PDB entry 5MJY | X-ray diffraction, 2.25 A resolution | chains A and B of the 3 polymer chains in the assembly

# Chain A (and B)
Molecule: Tyrosine-protein phosphatase non-receptor type 23
From: Homo sapiens
Notes: EC 3.1.3.48; chain B of this document is another copy of the same molecule, construct and numbering; everything in this record applies to it too
UniProtKB: Q9H3S7 (PTN23_HUMAN); numbering as in UniProt (aligned over 1-361)
Sequence (361 residues; each row starts with the number of its first residue):
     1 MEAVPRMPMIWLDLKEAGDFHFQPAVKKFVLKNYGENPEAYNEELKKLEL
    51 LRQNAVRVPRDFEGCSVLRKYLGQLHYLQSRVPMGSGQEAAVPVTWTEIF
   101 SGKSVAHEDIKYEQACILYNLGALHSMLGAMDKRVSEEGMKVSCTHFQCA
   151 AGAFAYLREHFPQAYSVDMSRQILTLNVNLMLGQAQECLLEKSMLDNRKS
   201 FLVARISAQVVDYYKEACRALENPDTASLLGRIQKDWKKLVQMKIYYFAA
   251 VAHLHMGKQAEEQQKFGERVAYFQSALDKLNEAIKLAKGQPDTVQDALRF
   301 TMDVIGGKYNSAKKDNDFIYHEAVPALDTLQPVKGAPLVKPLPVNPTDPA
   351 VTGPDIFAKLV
Unresolved in the structure: 1-3 (chain B: fully traced)
UniProt features mapped onto this chain:
  - natural variant: Arg-232 (R232Q: In NEDBASS; uncertain significance), Met-302 (M302V: In NEDBASS; uncertain significance)
  - mutagenesis: Leu-202 (L202D: Nearly abolishes interaction with CHMP4B. Abolishes interaction with CHMP4B; when associated with D-206), Ile-206 (I206D: Abolishes interaction with CHMP4B; when associated with D-202)
From the paper describing this entry:
  - conformationally variable residues (side-chain flip): Arg-198
  - specificity-determining residues: Phe-62, His-125, Asp-348 (by similarity / conservation)
  - mutagenesis - L202D/I206D: abolished localization to endofin-myc

# Interface between chain A and chain B
Pairs across the interface (24):
  Asn-33(A) / Lys-334(B)  hydrogen bond (backbone-side chain)
  Tyr-34(A) / Arg-205(B)
  Tyr-77(A) / Lys-340(B)  hydrogen bond
  Arg-198(A) / Glu-36(B)  salt bridge
  Arg-198(A) / Tyr-41(B)  hydrogen bond
  Arg-198(A) / Lys-359(B)  hydrogen bond (side chain-backbone)
  Arg-198(A) / Leu-360(B)
  Arg-198(A) / Val-361(B)
  Lys-199(A) / Tyr-34(B)
  Lys-199(A) / Gly-35(B)
  Leu-202(A) / Asn-33(B)
  Leu-202(A) / Tyr-34(B)  hydrophobic
  Arg-205(A) / Asn-33(B)  hydrogen bond
  Leu-338(A) / Val-361(B)  hydrophobic
  Lys-340(A) / Ser-80(B)  hydrogen bond
  Asn-345(A) / Val-344(B)
  Asn-345(A) / Asn-345(B)  hydrogen bond
  Thr-347(A) / Pro-343(B)
  Asp-348(A) / Asn-345(B)  hydrogen bond
  Pro-349(A) / Pro-343(B)
  Val-361(A) / Arg-205(B)  hydrogen bond (backbone-side chain)
  Val-361(A) / Ala-336(B)  hydrophobic
  Val-361(A) / Pro-337(B)
  Val-361(A) / Leu-338(B)  hydrophobic
Interface residues without a listed pair, chain A (17 interface residues in all): Leu-189, Ala-350, Ala-358
Interface residues without a listed pair, chain B (19 interface residues in all): Asp-348

# Summary
17 residues of chain A and 19 residues of chain B are in contact, with 9 hydrogen bonds and 1 salt bridge.
Polar contacts include Arg-198(A)/Glu-36(B), Asn-33(A)/Lys-334(B) and Tyr-77(A)/Lys-340(B). UniProt lists 2
mutagenesis sites on chain A. The paper reports that L202D/I206D of chain A abolish localization to
endofin-myc; specificity determinants Phe-62(A), His-125(A) and Asp-348(A).
Chain A and chain B are both Tyrosine-protein phosphatase non-receptor type 23 (Homo sapiens); the structure,
Crystal structure of the His Domain Protein Tyrosine Phosphatase (HD-PTP/PTPN23) Bro1 domain (SARA complex
structure), was determined by X-ray diffraction together with 5MJZ, 5MK0, 5MK1, 5MK2 and 5MK3 from the same
study.
